Entry 6SEG (electron microscopy, 3.10 A resolution); this record covers chains A and J of the 10 polymer chains in the assembly.

== Chain A ==
Name: Histone H3-like centromeric protein A
From: Homo sapiens
Reference sequence: P49450 (CENPA_HUMAN); residue numbers follow UniProt; this construct covers 1-140
Sequence (140 residues; row label = number of the first residue in the row):
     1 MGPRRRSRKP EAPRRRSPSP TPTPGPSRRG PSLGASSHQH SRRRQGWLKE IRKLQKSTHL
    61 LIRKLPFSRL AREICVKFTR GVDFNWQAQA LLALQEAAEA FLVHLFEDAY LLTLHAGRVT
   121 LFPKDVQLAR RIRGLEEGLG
Disordered / not traced: 1-44, 140
Swiss-Prot annotation at these positions:
  - region: Gln39 to Leu54 (Important for flexibility of DNA ends that protrude from nucleosomes)
  - modified residue: Gly2 (N,N,N-trimethylglycine), Ser7 (Phosphoserine), Ser17 (Phosphoserine), Ser19 (Phosphoserine), Ser27 (Phosphoserine), Ser68 (Phosphoserine)
  - mutagenesis: Ser7 (S7A: Induces a delay at the terminal stage of cytokinesis and chromosome misalignment during mitosis due to a defect in kinetochore attachment to microtubules), Ser17 (S17A: Impaired mitotic chromosome congression and chromosome segregation; when associated with A-19), Ser19 (S19A: Impaired mitotic chromosome congression and chromosome segregation; when associated with A-17), Ser68 (S68A: No effect on interaction with HJURP. Impairs localization at centromeres; S68E/Q: Impairs interaction with HJURP, association with chromatin and localization at centromeres), Arg80 to Gly81 (Impairs retention at centromeres, but not targeting to centromeres), His104 (H104G: Reduces location at centromeres. Abolishes location at centromeres; when associated with C-112), Leu112 (L112C: No effect on location at centromeres. Abolishes location at centromeres; when associated with G-104)

== Chain J ==
Molecule: 145-nt DNA strand
From: synthetic construct
Sequence (145 nucleotides; row label = number of the first residue in the row; numbers below 1 keep their minus sign (DA-72 is residue -72)):
   -72 ATCGATGTAT ATATCTGACA CGTGCCTGGA GACTAGGGAG TAATCCCCTT GGCGGTTAAA
   -12 ACGCGGGGGA CAGCGCGTAC GTGCGTTTAA GCGGTGCTAG AGCTGTCTAC GACCAATTGA
    48 GCGGCCTCGG CACCGGGATT CTGAT

== How chain A and chain J interact ==
Residue-residue contacts - 10 pairs, chain A then chain J:
  Gly46(A) with DT9(J), hydrogen bond to the phosphate
  Trp47(A) with DT9(J), hydrogen bond to the phosphate
  Lys49(A) with DG-66(J), phosphate contact
  Arg63(A) with DA17(J), hydrogen bond to the phosphate; DG18(J), sugar contact
  Lys64(A) with DG18(J), hydrogen bond to the phosphate
  Leu65(A) with DA17(J), phosphate contact; DG18(J), hydrogen bond to the phosphate
  Pro66(A) with DA17(J), phosphate contact
  Arg69(A) with DA17(J), salt bridge to the phosphate
Interface residues without a listed pair, chain A (11 interface residues in all): Gln45, Asn85, Thr120
Interface residues without a listed pair, chain J (7 interface residues in all): DT-65, DC7, DG27

== In short ==
The interface between chain A and chain J involves 11 residues on one side and 7 on the other; the contacts
include 5 hydrogen bonds and 1 salt bridge. Polar pairs include Gly46(A)-DT9(J), Trp47(A)-DT9(J) and
Arg63(A)-DA17(J).
Chain A is Histone H3-like centromeric protein A (Homo sapiens) and chain J is a 145-nt DNA strand (synthetic
construct); the structure, Class1: CENP-A nucleosome in complex with CENP-C central region, was determined by
electron microscopy, deposited together with 6SE0, 6SE6, 6SEE and 6SEF.
